Entry 5XJ2 (X-ray diffraction, 2.84 A resolution); this record covers chains A and G.

# Chain A
Molecule: Uncharacterized RNA methyltransferase SP_1029
From: Streptococcus pneumoniae serotype 4TIGR4
Notes: EC 2.1.1.-
Reference sequence: Q97R12 (Y1029_STRPN); numbering as in UniProt (aligned over 1-454)
Amino-acid sequence (454 residues; row label = number of the first residue in the row):
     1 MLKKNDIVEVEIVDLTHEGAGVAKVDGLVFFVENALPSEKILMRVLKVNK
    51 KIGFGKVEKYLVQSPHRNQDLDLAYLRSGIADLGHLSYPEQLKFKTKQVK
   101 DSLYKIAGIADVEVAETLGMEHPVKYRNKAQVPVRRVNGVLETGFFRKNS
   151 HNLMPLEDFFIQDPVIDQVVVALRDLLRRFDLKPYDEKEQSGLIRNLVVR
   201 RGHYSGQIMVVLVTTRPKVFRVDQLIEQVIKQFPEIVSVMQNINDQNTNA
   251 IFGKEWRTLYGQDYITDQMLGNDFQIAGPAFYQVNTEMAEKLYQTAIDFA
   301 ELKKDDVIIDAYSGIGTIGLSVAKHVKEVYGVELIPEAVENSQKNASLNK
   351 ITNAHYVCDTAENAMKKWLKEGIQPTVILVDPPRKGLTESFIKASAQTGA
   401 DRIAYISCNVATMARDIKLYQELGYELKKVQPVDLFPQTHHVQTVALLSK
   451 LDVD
Sequence notes: engineered mutation Gln-443 (Glu in Q97R12)
Ligand contacts:
  - S-adenosylhomocysteine (SAH): Phe-281, Gln-283, Tyr-293, Asp-310, Tyr-312, Ser-313, Gly-314, Thr-317, Ile-318, Val-332, Glu-333, Leu-334, Ile-335, Asp-359, Thr-360, Ala-361, Asp-381, Pro-382, Pro-383
  - Zn2+ (ZN): His-17, Arg-384, Asn-409, His-440, His-441
Reported in the primary citation:
  - binding site for S-adenosylhomocysteine: Phe-281, Tyr-293, Glu-333, Thr-360
  - catalytic residues: Asp-381
  - mutagenesis - N244A, Q246A, N247A, N249A, F252A, F281A, D381A: decreased catalytic activity
  - mutagenesis - F281A, D381A: unchanged binding to SAM

# Chain G
Molecule: 18-nt RNA strand
Sequence (18 nucleotides; each row starts with the number of its first residue):
   740 GGCACGUUGAAAAGUGCU
Not modelled in the structure: 745-752

# How chain A and chain G interact
Residue-residue contacts (16):
  Thr-16(A) / U757(G)  phosphate contact
  His-17(A) / U757(G)  hydrogen bond to the phosphate
  Glu-18(A) / U757(G)  hydrogen bond to the sugar
  Phe-31(A) / G740(G)  base contact
  Lys-47(A) / G740(G)  hydrogen bond to the sugar
  Ile-52(A) / G740(G)  base contact
  Phe-54(A) / G740(G)  base contact
  Lys-105(A) / C756(G)  phosphate contact
  Lys-105(A) / U757(G)  phosphate contact
  Ile-106(A) / C756(G)  sugar contact
  Arg-384(A) / C742(G)  hydrogen bond to the phosphate
  Lys-385(A) / A743(G)  phosphate contact
  Lys-385(A) / C744(G)  phosphate contact
  Thr-412(A) / A743(G)  sugar contact
  Arg-415(A) / A743(G)  hydrogen bond to the phosphate
  Arg-415(A) / C744(G)  salt bridge to the phosphate
Also at the interface, not in a pair above, chain A (16 interface residues in all): Leu-15, Asn-49, Ala-411

# Summary
16 residues of chain A face 6 of chain G across their interface, with 5 hydrogen bonds and 1 salt bridge.
Among the polar pairs are Glu-18(A)/U757(G), Lys-47(A)/G740(G) and His-17(A)/U757(G). The paper reports the
catalytic residue Asp-381(A); N244A, Q246A and N247A of chain A, among others, reduce catalytic activity; 7
substitutions were tested in all.
Chain A is Uncharacterized RNA methyltransferase SP_1029 (Streptococcus pneumoniae serotype 4TIGR4) and chain
G is an 18-nt RNA strand; the structure, Structure of spRlmCD with U747 RNA, was determined by X-ray
diffraction, deposited together with 5XJ1.
